PDB entry 7DBB | X-ray diffraction, 2.81 A resolution | chains C and E of the 6 polymer chains in the assembly

[Chain C]
Molecule: Tubulin alpha-1B chain
Organism: Sus scrofa
Reference sequence: Q2XVP4 (TBA1B_PIG); residues 1-451 here = UniProt positions 1-451
Chain sequence (451 residues; each row starts with the number of its first residue):
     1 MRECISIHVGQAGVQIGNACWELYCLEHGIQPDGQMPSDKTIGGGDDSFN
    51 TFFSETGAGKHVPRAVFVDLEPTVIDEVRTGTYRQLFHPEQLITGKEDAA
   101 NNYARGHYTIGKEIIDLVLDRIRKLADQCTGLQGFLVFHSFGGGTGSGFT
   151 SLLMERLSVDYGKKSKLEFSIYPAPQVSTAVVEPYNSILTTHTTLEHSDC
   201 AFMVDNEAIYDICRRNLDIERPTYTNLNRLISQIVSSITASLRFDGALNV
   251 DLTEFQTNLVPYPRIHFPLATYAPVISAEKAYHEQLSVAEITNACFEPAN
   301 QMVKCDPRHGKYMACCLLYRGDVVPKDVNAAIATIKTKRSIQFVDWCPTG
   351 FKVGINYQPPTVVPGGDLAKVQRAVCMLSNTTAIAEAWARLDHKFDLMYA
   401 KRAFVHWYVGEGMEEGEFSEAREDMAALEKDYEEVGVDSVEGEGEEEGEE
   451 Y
Unresolved in the structure: 441-451
Bound ions: Ca2+: Asp39, Thr41, Gly44, Glu55
Ligand contacts: GTP (guanosine-5'-triphosphate): Val9, Gly10, Gln11, Ala12, Gln15, Ile16, Asp69, Asp98, Ala99, Ala100, Asn101, Ser140, Gly142, Gly143, Gly144, Thr145, Gly146, Ile171, Pro173, Val177, Ser178, Thr179, Glu183, Asn206, Tyr224, Leu227, Asn228, Ile231
Curated features (UniProtKB/Swiss-Prot):
  - motif: Met1 to Cys4 (MREC motif)
  - active site: Glu254
  - binding site (GTP): Gly10, Gln11, Ala12, Gln15, Glu71, Ala99, Ser140, Gly143, Gly144, Thr145, Gly146, Thr179, Glu183, Asn206, Tyr224, Asn228, Leu252
  - binding site (Mg(2+)): Glu71
  - site: Tyr451 (Involved in polymerization)
  - modified residue: Lys40 (N6,N6,N6-trimethyllysine), Ser48 (Phosphoserine), Ser232 (Phosphoserine), Tyr282 (3'-nitrotyrosine), Arg339 (Omega-N-methylarginine), Ser439 (Phosphoserine), Glu443 (5-glutamyl polyglutamate), Glu445 (5-glutamyl polyglutamate), Tyr451 (3'-nitrotyrosine)
  - cross-link (Glycyl lysine isopeptide (Lys-Gly)): Lys326 (interchain with G-Cter in ubiquitin), Lys370 (interchain with G-Cter in ubiquitin)

[Chain E]
Molecule: Stathmin-4
Organism: Mus musculus
Reference sequence: P63042 (STMN4_MOUSE); residues 5-145 here correspond to UniProt positions 49-189 (UniProt number = residue number + 44)
Chain sequence (143 residues; numbered 3 to 145; the number before each row is that of its first residue):
     3 MADMEVIELNKCTSGQSFEVILKPPSFDGVPEFNASLPRRRDPSLEEIQK
    53 KLEAAEERRKYQEAELLKHLAEKREHEREVIQKAIEENNNFIKMAKEKLA
   103 QKMESNKENREAHLAAMLERLQEKDKHAEEVRKNKELKEEASR
Unresolved in the structure: 3-5, 29-43, 144-145
Sequence notes: initiating methionine (3); expression tag (4)

[How chain C and chain E interact]
Residue-residue contacts - 30 pairs, chain C then chain E:
  His107(C) with Lys104(E); Met105(E)
  Tyr108(C) with Lys104(E); Met105(E), hydrophobic; Asn108(E)
  Thr109(C) with Arg112(E)
  Lys112(C) with Met105(E)
  Leu152(C) with Met105(E), hydrophobic
  Glu155(C) with Leu101(E); Lys104(E), salt bridge
  Arg156(C) with Leu101(E)
  Ser158(C) with Phe93(E); Ile94(E)
  Val159(C) with Ile94(E); Ala97(E), hydrophobic; Lys98(E)
  Gly162(C) with Ile94(E)
  Lys163(C) with Asn90(E); Phe93(E)
  Thr193(C) with Lys104(E)
  Val409(C) with His115(E), hydrogen bond (backbone-side chain)
  Gly410(C) with Arg112(E); His115(E)
  Glu411(C) with Asn108(E); Arg112(E), salt bridge
  Gly412(C) with Asn108(E), hydrogen bond (backbone-side chain); Asn111(E), hydrogen bond (backbone-side chain); Arg112(E)
  Met413(C) with Asn108(E)
  Glu414(C) with Asn111(E), hydrogen bond
Also at the interface, not in a pair above, chain C (20 interface residues in all): Glu196, His197
Also at the interface, not in a pair above, chain E (13 interface residues in all): Ser107

[Summary]
20 residues of chain C face 13 of chain E across their interface; the contacts include 4 hydrogen bonds and 2
salt bridges. Polar pairs include Glu155(C)-Lys104(E), Glu411(C)-Arg112(E) and Val409(C)-His115(E). Chain C
binds GTP.
Here chain C is Tubulin alpha-1B chain (Sus scrofa) and chain E is Stathmin-4 (Mus musculus). Entry 7DBB (SSE
in complex with tubulin) was determined by X-ray diffraction.
